PDB entry 8ZEH | electron microscopy, 2.78 A resolution | chains d and g of the 25 polymer chains in the assembly

Chain d:
Molecule: Photosystem I reaction center subunit II
Source organism: Thalassiosira pseudonana CCMP1335
Reference sequence: A0T0T5 (A0T0T5_THAPS); numbering as in UniProt (aligned over 8-139)
Amino-acid sequence (132 residues; row label = number of the first residue in the row):
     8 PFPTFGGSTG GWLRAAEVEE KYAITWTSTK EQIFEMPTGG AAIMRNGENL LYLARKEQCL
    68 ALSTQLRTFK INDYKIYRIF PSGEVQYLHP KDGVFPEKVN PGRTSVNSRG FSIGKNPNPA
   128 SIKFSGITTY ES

Chain g:
Molecule: Photosystem I reaction center subunit Psa29
Source organism: Thalassiosira pseudonana CCMP1335
Reference sequence: B8BUW3 (B8BUW3_THAPS); numbering as in UniProt (aligned over 47-177)
Amino-acid sequence (131 residues; each row starts with the number of its first residue):
    47 VDLDYGMKNS YVPATGGDGG QGQFGAQSPN DWRVAGTSPV GETSYAGAAD GGEEPWFAEA
   107 ISTVSLDLQK ADETLKAFTK DAAAFKIEEF AAEKPYGFTS SDAAMEELVG KLGYSKFLEM
   167 STKQLMKTWG T

Chain d / chain g interface:
Pairs across the interface - 56 pairs, chain d then chain g:
  Trp-19(d) with Glu-105(g); Ser-108(g)
  Arg-21(d) with Trp-78(g), hydrogen bond (side chain-backbone); Val-80(g); Ala-81(g), hydrogen bond (side chain-backbone); Glu-105(g), salt bridge
  Glu-24(d) with Ser-108(g); Thr-109(g), hydrogen bond (side chain-backbone); Val-110(g), hydrogen bond (side chain-backbone)
  Val-25(d) with Asn-76(g); Asp-77(g); Trp-78(g)
  Glu-26(d) with Ser-74(g), hydrogen bond (backbone-side chain); Trp-78(g)
  Lys-28(d) with Ser-108(g), hydrogen bond; Val-110(g), hydrogen bond (side chain-backbone)
  Tyr-59(d) with Ser-111(g); Leu-112(g), hydrogen bond (side chain-backbone)
  Tyr-84(d) with Leu-112(g), hydrophobic; Ala-117(g); Thr-120(g)
  Ile-86(d) with Val-110(g), hydrophobic; Ser-111(g)
  Phe-87(d) with Tyr-51(g), hydrophobic; Ser-74(g); Pro-75(g); Val-110(g)
  Pro-88(d) with Asn-76(g); Val-110(g)
  Ser-89(d) with Tyr-51(g), hydrogen bond
  Gly-90(d) with Lys-116(g)
  Glu-91(d) with Tyr-51(g)
  Val-92(d) with Leu-112(g), hydrophobic; Lys-116(g); Thr-120(g), hydrogen bond (backbone-side chain); Phe-124(g)
  Gln-93(d) with Gly-52(g); Phe-70(g); Phe-124(g)
  Tyr-94(d) with Phe-70(g); Thr-120(g), hydrogen bond (backbone-side chain); Leu-121(g), hydrophobic; Phe-124(g)
  Leu-95(d) with Phe-70(g), hydrophobic
  Lys-98(d) with Gln-69(g); Phe-70(g); Thr-125(g)
  Val-101(d) with Leu-164(g); Glu-165(g)
  Pro-108(d) with Phe-131(g)
  Gly-109(d) with Phe-131(g)
  Gly-133(d) with Thr-61(g); Gly-62(g)
  Tyr-137(d) with Gly-63(g)
  Glu-138(d) with Gly-62(g); Gly-63(g), hydrogen bond (side chain-backbone)
Other interface residues (no listed pair), chain d (33 interface residues in all): Ala-23, Glu-27, Ala-30, Leu-57, Arg-85, Asp-99, Gly-100, Thr-135
Other interface residues (no listed pair), chain g (35 interface residues in all): Val-47, Asp-64, Gly-82, Tyr-91, Ala-106, Ile-107

In short:
The interface between chain d and chain g involves 33 residues on one side and 35 on the other; the contacts
include 12 hydrogen bonds and 1 salt bridge. Polar pairs include Arg-21(d)/Glu-105(g), Arg-21(d)/Trp-78(g) and
Arg-21(d)/Ala-81(g).
Here chain d is Photosystem I reaction center subunit II and chain g is Photosystem I reaction center subunit
Psa29, both from Thalassiosira pseudonana CCMP1335. Entry 8ZEH (PSI-FCPI-L in Thalassiosira pseudonana) was
determined by electron microscopy (same publication as 8ZET).
